Entry 6H82 (electron microscopy, 3.78 A resolution); this record covers chains C and E of the 32 polymer chains in the assembly.

[Chain C]
Name: VP4
Organism: Haloarcula hispanica icosahedral virus 2
UniProtKB: H9AZX2 (H9AZX2_9VIRU); residues 4-232 here = UniProt positions 4-232
Sequence (229 residues; numbered 4 to 232; the number before each row is that of its first residue):
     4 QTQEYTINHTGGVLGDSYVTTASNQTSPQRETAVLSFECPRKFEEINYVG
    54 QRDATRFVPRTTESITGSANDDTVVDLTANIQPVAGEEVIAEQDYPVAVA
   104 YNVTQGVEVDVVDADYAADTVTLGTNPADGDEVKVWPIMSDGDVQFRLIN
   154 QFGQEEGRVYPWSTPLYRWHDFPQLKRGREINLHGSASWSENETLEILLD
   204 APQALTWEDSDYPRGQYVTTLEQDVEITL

[Chain E]
Name: VP7
Organism: Haloarcula hispanica icosahedral virus 2
UniProtKB: H9AZX1 (H9AZX1_9VIRU); numbering as in UniProt (aligned over 2-176)
Sequence (175 residues; row label = number of the first residue in the row):
     2 PEIGNNGAEKQISLHKGQPFIDTQDVGAADPNTPAVTIEGPSDYVIAIDA
    52 GTPVAPEFRDANGDKLDPSTRVTIQKCDKQGNPLGDGIVFSDTLGRFEYS
   102 KMRSDPDYMRKTTTSLMIDEREIVKIFVEVPPNANGMDADNSRITIGDDT
   152 SDYGKAVGIVEHGDLSPAESKAVRQ

[How chain C and chain E interact]
Contacting residue pairs - 40 pairs, chain C then chain E:
  Ala88(C) with Ser101(E); Lys102(E)
  Gly89(C) with Ser101(E); Lys102(E), hydrogen bond (backbone-side chain)
  Glu90(C) with Lys102(E)
  Ala120(C) with Gly64(E)
  Ala121(C) with Gly64(E)
  Tyr163(C) with Gln12(E), hydrogen bond (side chain-backbone); Ile13(E); Asp150(E)
  Trp165(C) with Ile13(E); Gln19(E); Phe21(E), hydrophobic; Ile160(E), hydrophobic
  Thr167(C) with Thr151(E)
  Tyr170(C) with Glu58(E), hydrogen bond; Arg104(E); Arg144(E), hydrogen bond
  Arg171(C) with Asp149(E), salt bridge; Asp150(E), hydrogen bond (side chain-backbone); Thr151(E), hydrogen bond
  Asp174(C) with Arg104(E), salt bridge; Ser105(E)
  Phe175(C) with Arg104(E); Ser105(E); Asp149(E); Thr151(E); Ser152(E)
  Pro176(C) with Ser105(E)
  Gly181(C) with Asp153(E); Tyr154(E)
  Asn185(C) with Thr151(E)
  Leu186(C) with Thr151(E)
  His187(C) with Gln12(E), hydrogen bond
  Ser189(C) with Ile4(E); Gly5(E), hydrogen bond (backbone-backbone)
  Ala190(C) with Glu3(E)
  Ser191(C) with Pro2(E); Glu3(E), hydrogen bond (backbone-backbone)
  Glu196(C) with Pro2(E)
Interface residues without a listed pair, chain C (30 interface residues in all): Gln54, Asp146, Leu151, Glu159, Pro164, Ser166, Arg182, Ile184, Trp192
Interface residues without a listed pair, chain E (28 interface residues in all): Lys11, Ser14, His16, Asn63, Asp65, Gly148

[Summary]
Chain C and chain E form an interface of 30 and 28 residues respectively, with 9 hydrogen bonds and 2 salt
bridges. Polar contacts include Arg171(C)-Asp149(E), Asp174(C)-Arg104(E) and Gly89(C)-Lys102(E).
Chain C is VP4 and chain E is VP7, both from Haloarcula hispanica icosahedral virus 2; the structure, Cryo-EM
structure of the archaeal extremophilic internal membrane containing Haloarcula hispanica icosahedral virus 2
(HHIV-2) at ..., was determined by electron microscopy, deposited together with 6H9C.
